PDB entry 6XEO | electron microscopy, 5.50 A resolution (low resolution: residue-level contacts below are approximate; hydrogen-bond / salt-bridge calls are withheld) | chains A and C of the 3 polymer chains in the assembly

Chain A:
Name: Transcription-repair-coupling factor
From: Escherichia coli (strain K12)
Notes: EC 3.6.4.-
Reference sequence: P30958 (MFD_ECOLI); residues 1-1148 here = UniProt positions 1-1148
Sequence (1169 residues; row label = number of the first residue in the row; numbers below 1 keep their minus sign (His-20 is residue -20)):
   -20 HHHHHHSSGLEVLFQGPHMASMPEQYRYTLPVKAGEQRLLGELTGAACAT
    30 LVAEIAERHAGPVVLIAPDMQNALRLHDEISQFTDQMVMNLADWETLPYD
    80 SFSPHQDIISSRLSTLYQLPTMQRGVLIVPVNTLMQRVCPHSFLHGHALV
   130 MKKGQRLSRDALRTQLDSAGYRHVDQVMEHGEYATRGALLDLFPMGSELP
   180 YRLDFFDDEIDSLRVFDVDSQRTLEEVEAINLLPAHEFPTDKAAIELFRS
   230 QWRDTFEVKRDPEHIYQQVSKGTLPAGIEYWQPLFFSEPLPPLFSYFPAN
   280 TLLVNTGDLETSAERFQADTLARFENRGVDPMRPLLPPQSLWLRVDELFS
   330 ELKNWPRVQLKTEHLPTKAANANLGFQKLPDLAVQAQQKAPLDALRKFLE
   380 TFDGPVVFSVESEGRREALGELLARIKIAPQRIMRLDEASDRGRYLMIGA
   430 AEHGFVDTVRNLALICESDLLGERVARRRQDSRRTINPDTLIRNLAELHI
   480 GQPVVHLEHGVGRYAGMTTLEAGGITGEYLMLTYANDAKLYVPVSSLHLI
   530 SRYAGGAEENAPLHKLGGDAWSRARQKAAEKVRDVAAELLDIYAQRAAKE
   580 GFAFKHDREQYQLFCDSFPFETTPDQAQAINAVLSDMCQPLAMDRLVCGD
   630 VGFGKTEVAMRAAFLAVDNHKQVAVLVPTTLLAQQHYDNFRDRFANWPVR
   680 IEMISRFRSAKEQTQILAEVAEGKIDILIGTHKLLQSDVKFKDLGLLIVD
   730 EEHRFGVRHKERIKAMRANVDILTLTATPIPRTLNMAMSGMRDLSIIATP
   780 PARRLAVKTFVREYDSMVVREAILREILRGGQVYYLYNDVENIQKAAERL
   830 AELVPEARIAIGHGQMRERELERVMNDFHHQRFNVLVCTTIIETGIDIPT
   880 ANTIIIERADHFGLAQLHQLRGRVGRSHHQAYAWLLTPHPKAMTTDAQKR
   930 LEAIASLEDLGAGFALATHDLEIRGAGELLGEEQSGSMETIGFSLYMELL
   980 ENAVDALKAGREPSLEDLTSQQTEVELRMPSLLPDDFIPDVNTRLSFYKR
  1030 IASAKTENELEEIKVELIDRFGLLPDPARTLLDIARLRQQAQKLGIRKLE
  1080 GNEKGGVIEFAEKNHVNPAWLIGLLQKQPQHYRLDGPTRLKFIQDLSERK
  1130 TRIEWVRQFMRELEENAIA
Unresolved in the structure: -20 to 4, 454-478, 1148
Differences from the reference sequence: expression tag (-20 to 0)
Curated features (UniProtKB/Swiss-Prot):
  - motif: Asp729 to His732 (DEEH box)
  - binding site (ATP): Gly628 to Thr635
From the paper describing this entry:
  - mutagenesis - T710A/E1045A/D1048A/R1049A: increased catalytic activity on herring sperm DNA
  - conformationally variable residues (domain motion): Arg165, Arg181, Asp1048, Phe1050
  - mutagenesis - T710A, H842A: decreased binding to ATPgammaS
  - mutagenesis - T710A, H842A: unchanged binding to ADP AlFx

Chain C:
Molecule: 18-nt DNA strand
Sequence (18 nucleotides; numbered 22 to 39; the number before each row is that of its first residue):
    22 GATGGCTGTAAGTATCCT

Interface between chain A and chain C:
Contacting residue pairs (12; chain A residue first):
  Arg733(A) - DT36(C)
  Arg733(A) - DC37(C)
  Phe734(A) - DT36(C)
  Gly735(A) - DT36(C)
  Arg737(A) - DA35(C)
  Arg737(A) - DT36(C)
  Arg848(A) - DT28(C)
  Phe891(A) - DT39(C)
  Gly892(A) - DT39(C)
  Leu893(A) - DT39(C)
  Asp925(A) - DT39(C)
  Arg929(A) - DT39(C)
Also at the interface, not in a pair above, chain A (12 interface residues in all): Lys690, Ile870
Also at the interface, not in a pair above, chain C (6 interface residues in all): DC27

Overview:
12 residues of chain A and 6 residues of chain C are in contact. UniProt lists 8 ATP-binding residues on chain
A. The paper reports that T710A and H842A of chain A reduce binding to ATPgammaS; conformational variability
at Arg165(A), Arg181(A) and Asp1048(A) among others.
Chain A is Transcription-repair-coupling factor (Escherichia coli (strain K12)) and chain C is an 18-nt DNA
strand; the structure, Structure of Mfd bound to dsDNA, was determined by electron microscopy.
